Entry 1RUE (X-ray diffraction, 2.90 A resolution); this record covers chains 3 and 4 of the 4 polymer chains in the assembly.

Chain 3:
Protein: Rhinovirus 14
Organism: Human rhinovirus 14
Notes: engineered mutation(s): N(1)219A
UniProtKB: P03303 (POLG_HRV14); residues 1-236 here correspond to UniProt positions 331-566 (UniProt number = residue number + 330)
Sequence (236 residues; row label = number of the first residue in the row):
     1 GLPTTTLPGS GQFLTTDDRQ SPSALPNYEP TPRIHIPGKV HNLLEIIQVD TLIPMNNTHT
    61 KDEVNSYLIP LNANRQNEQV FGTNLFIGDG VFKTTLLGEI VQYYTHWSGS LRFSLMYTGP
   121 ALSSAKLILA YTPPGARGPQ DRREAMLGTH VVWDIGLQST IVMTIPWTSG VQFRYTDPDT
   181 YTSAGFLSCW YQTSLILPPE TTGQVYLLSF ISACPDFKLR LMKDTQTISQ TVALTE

Chain 4:
Protein: Rhinovirus 14
Organism: Human rhinovirus 14
Notes: engineered mutation(s): N(1)219A
UniProtKB: P03303 (POLG_HRV14); residues 1-68 here = UniProt positions 1-68
Sequence (68 residues; each row starts with the number of its first residue):
     1 GAQVSTQKSG SHENQNILTN GSNQTFTVIN YYKDAASTSS AGQSLSMDPS KFTEPVKDLM
    61 LKGAPALN
Not modelled in the structure: 1-28

Interface between chain 3 and chain 4:
Contacting residue pairs - 32 pairs, chain 3 then chain 4:
  Asp18(3) - Ser39(4)
  Asp18(3) - Ser40(4)  hydrogen bond (side chain-backbone)
  Arg19(3) - Ser39(4)
  Gln20(3) - Ile29(4)
  Gln20(3) - Asn30(4)  hydrogen bond
  Gln20(3) - Tyr31(4)
  Gln20(3) - Tyr32(4)
  Gln20(3) - Ser37(4)
  Ser21(3) - Tyr32(4)
  Ser21(3) - Ser37(4)  hydrogen bond (backbone-side chain)
  Pro22(3) - Tyr32(4)
  Ser23(3) - Asp34(4)
  Ser23(3) - Ser37(4)
  Pro26(3) - Asp34(4)
  Asn27(3) - Asp34(4)  hydrogen bond (backbone-side chain)
  Gly38(3) - Phe52(4)
  Lys39(3) - Lys51(4)  hydrogen bond (backbone-side chain)
  Lys39(3) - Phe52(4)
  Val40(3) - Phe52(4)  hydrophobic
  His41(3) - Ser44(4)
  His41(3) - Ser46(4)
  His41(3) - Met47(4)
  Asn42(3) - Met47(4)
  Glu45(3) - Met47(4)
  Glu45(3) - Asp48(4)  hydrogen bond (side chain-backbone)
  Glu45(3) - Pro49(4)
  Gln48(3) - Thr53(4)
  Val49(3) - Phe52(4)  hydrophobic
  Val49(3) - Thr53(4)
  Gln158(3) - Pro65(4)
  Gln158(3) - Ala66(4)  hydrogen bond (side chain-backbone)
  Gln158(3) - Leu67(4)  hydrogen bond (side chain-backbone)
Interface residues without a listed pair, chain 3 (20 interface residues in all): Leu25, Leu44, Leu157
Interface residues without a listed pair, chain 4 (21 interface residues in all): Thr38, Gln43

Overview:
20 residues of chain 3 and 21 residues of chain 4 are in contact, with 8 hydrogen bonds. Polar contacts
include Asp18(3)-Ser40(4), Gln20(3)-Asn30(4) and Ser21(3)-Ser37(4).
Here chain 3 is Rhinovirus 14 and chain 4 is Rhinovirus 14, both from Human rhinovirus 14. Entry 1RUE
(Rhinovirus 14 site directed mutant N1219A complexed with antiviral compound win 52035) was determined by
X-ray diffraction together with 1RUC, 1RUD, 1RUF, 1RUG, 1RUH, 1RUI and 1RUJ from the same study.
